PDB entry 9EAA | electron microscopy, 3.36 A resolution | chains B and D of the 4 polymer chains in the assembly

== Chain B ==
Molecule: Capsid protein VP3
Organism: Seneca Valley virus USA/SSV-001
Reference sequence: Q155Z9 (POLG_SVV1); residues 1-238 here correspond to UniProt positions 435-672 (UniProt number = residue number + 434)
Sequence (238 residues; numbered 1 to 238; the number before each row is that of its first residue):
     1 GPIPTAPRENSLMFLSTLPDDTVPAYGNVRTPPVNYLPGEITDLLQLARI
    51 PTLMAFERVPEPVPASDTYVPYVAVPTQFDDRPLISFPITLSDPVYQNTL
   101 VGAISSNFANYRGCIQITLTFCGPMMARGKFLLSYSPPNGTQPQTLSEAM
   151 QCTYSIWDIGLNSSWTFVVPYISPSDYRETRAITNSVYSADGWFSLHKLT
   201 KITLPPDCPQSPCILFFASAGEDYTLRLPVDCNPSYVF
Unresolved in the structure: 60-67
What the authors report for this chain:
  - conformationally variable residues (order/disorder transition): P60 to D67

== Chain D ==
Molecule: Capsid protein VP4
Organism: Seneca Valley virus USA/SSV-001
Reference sequence: Q155Z9 (POLG_SVV1); the author numbering skips numbers that UniProt does not, so the offset changes along the chain: 14-38 = UniProt 93-117; 40-72 = UniProt 118-150
Sequence (58 residues; each row starts with the number of its first residue; note: 1 number in that range is skipped by the numbering (no residue carries it; nothing is unmodelled there)):
    14 RGNNGNMTFNYYANTYQNSVDFSTS
    40 SSASGAGPGNSRGGLAGLLTNFSGILNPLGYLK
Unresolved in the structure: 40-62
Swiss-Prot annotation at these positions:
  - site: K72 (Cleavage)
What the authors report for this chain:
  - conformationally variable residues (order/disorder transition): G63 to N66

== Chain B / chain D interface ==
Contacting residue pairs - 24 pairs, chain B then chain D:
  T17(B) with N16(D)
  P19(B) with N16(D); G18(D), hydrogen bond (backbone-backbone)
  D21(B) with Q30(D)
  T22(B) with Q30(D), hydrogen bond (backbone-side chain)
  V23(B) with Y25(D)
  P24(B) with Y25(D); Y29(D)
  G27(B) with Y29(D)
  N28(B) with T28(D), hydrogen bond (backbone-backbone)
  V29(B) with S32(D); V33(D)
  R30(B) with V33(D); F35(D)
  T31(B) with S32(D); V33(D), hydrogen bond (backbone-backbone); D34(D), hydrogen bond; F35(D), hydrogen bond (backbone-backbone)
  P32(B) with D34(D); F35(D)
  P33(B) with F35(D)
  Q46(B) with L65(D); N66(D); L68(D)
Also at the interface, not in a pair above, chain B (19 interface residues in all): D20, V34, D43, L45, R49
Also at the interface, not in a pair above, chain D (16 interface residues in all): N17, N19, T37

== In short ==
Chain B and chain D form an interface of 19 and 16 residues respectively, with 6 hydrogen bonds. Polar pairs
include T22(B)-Q30(D), T31(B)-D34(D) and P19(B)-G18(D). From the paper: conformational variability at P60(B)
and G63(D).
Here chain B is Capsid protein VP3 and chain D is Capsid protein VP4, both from Seneca Valley virus
USA/SSV-001. Entry 9EAA (Seneca valley virus Altered particle at acidic condition (A-particle[C])) was
determined by electron microscopy, deposited together with 9EAB, 9EAC and 9EAD.
